PDB entry 2VJN | X-ray diffraction, 2.00 A resolution | chains A and B

# Chain A (and B)
Molecule: Formyl-coenzyme A transferase
From: Oxalobacter formigenes
Notes: EC 2.8.3.16; chain B of this document is another copy of the same molecule, construct and numbering; everything in this record applies to it too
UniProtKB: O06644 (FCTA_OXAFO); residues 1-428 here = UniProt positions 1-428
Sequence (428 residues; each row starts with the number of its first residue):
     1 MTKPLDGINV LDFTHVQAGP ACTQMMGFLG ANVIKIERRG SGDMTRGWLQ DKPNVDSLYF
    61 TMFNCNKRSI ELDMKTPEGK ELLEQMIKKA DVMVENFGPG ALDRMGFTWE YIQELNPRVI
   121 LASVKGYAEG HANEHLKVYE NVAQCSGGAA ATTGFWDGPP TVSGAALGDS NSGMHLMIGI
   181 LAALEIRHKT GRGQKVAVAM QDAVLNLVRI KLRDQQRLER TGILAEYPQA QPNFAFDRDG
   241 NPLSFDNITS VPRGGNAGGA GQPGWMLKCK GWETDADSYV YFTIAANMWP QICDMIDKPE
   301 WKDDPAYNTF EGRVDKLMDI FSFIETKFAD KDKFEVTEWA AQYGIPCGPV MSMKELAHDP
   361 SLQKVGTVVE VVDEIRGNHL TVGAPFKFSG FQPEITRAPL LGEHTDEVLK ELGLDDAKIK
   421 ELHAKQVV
Not modelled in the structure: 1
Construct notes: conflict Ile186 (Met in O06644); engineered mutation Ala260 (Gly in O06644)

# Interface between chain A and chain B
Residue-residue contacts (285; chain A residue first):
  Thr2(A) - Thr190(B)
  Lys3(A) - Lys189(B)  hydrogen bond (backbone-side chain)
  Pro4(A) - Ala182(B)
  Pro4(A) - Glu185(B)
  Pro4(A) - Ile186(B)  hydrophobic
  Pro4(A) - Lys189(B)  hydrogen bond (backbone-side chain)
  Leu5(A) - Lys189(B)
  Asp6(A) - Lys189(B)  hydrogen bond (backbone-side chain)
  Gln24(A) - Arg209(B)
  Met25(A) - Asn206(B)
  Met25(A) - Arg209(B)
  Leu29(A) - Ala182(B)  hydrophobic
  Leu49(A) - Arg213(B)
  Leu49(A) - Arg217(B)
  Leu49(A) - Glu226(B)
  Asp51(A) - Arg220(B)  salt bridge
  Asp51(A) - Thr221(B)
  Leu58(A) - Arg213(B)
  Leu58(A) - Gln216(B)
  Leu58(A) - Arg217(B)
  Tyr59(A) - Ile210(B)  hydrophobic
  Tyr59(A) - Arg213(B)
  Tyr59(A) - Ala260(B)
  Met62(A) - Arg209(B)  hydrogen bond (backbone-side chain)
  Met62(A) - Leu212(B)  hydrophobic
  Met62(A) - Arg213(B)
  Met62(A) - Gln216(B)  hydrogen bond
  Phe63(A) - Arg209(B)
  Ala128(A) - Val365(B)  hydrophobic
  Glu129(A) - Val365(B)
  Gly130(A) - Lys364(B)  hydrogen bond (backbone-side chain)
  Gly130(A) - Val365(B)
  His131(A) - Asp359(B)  salt bridge
  His131(A) - Ser361(B)
  His131(A) - Val365(B)
  Ala132(A) - Ser361(B)  hydrogen bond (backbone-side chain)
  Asn141(A) - Ala257(B)  hydrogen bond (side chain-backbone)
  Asn141(A) - Gly258(B)  hydrogen bond (side chain-backbone)
  Asn141(A) - Tyr281(B)  hydrogen bond
  Cys145(A) - Met266(B)  hydrophobic
  Cys145(A) - Tyr281(B)  hydrophobic
  Cys145(A) - Pro349(B)
  Cys145(A) - Val350(B)  hydrophobic
  Cys145(A) - Met351(B)  hydrogen bond (backbone-backbone)
  Ser146(A) - Met351(B)
  Ser146(A) - Leu356(B)
  Gly147(A) - Leu356(B)
  Gly148(A) - Met351(B)
  Gly148(A) - Met353(B)
  Gly148(A) - Leu356(B)
  Ala151(A) - Asp277(B)
  Ala151(A) - Val350(B)  hydrophobic
  Ala151(A) - Met351(B)
  Thr152(A) - Gly164(B)
  Thr152(A) - Met353(B)
  Thr153(A) - Val162(B)
  Thr153(A) - Ser163(B)
  Thr153(A) - Gly164(B)  hydrogen bond (side chain-backbone)
  Pro159(A) - Asn256(B)
  Pro159(A) - Tyr279(B)  hydrophobic
  Pro160(A) - Asn256(B)  hydrogen bond (backbone-side chain)
  Pro160(A) - Met266(B)
  Pro160(A) - Ala276(B)
  Pro160(A) - Tyr279(B)
  Pro160(A) - Val350(B)  hydrophobic
  Thr161(A) - Asn256(B)
  Val162(A) - Thr153(B)
  Val162(A) - Gly255(B)
  Val162(A) - Asn256(B)  hydrogen bond (backbone-side chain)
  Val162(A) - Met266(B)  hydrophobic
  Ser163(A) - Thr153(B)
  Gly164(A) - Thr152(B)
  Gly164(A) - Thr153(B)  hydrogen bond (backbone-side chain)
  Gly164(A) - Lys211(B)
  Ala165(A) - Leu167(B)  hydrophobic
  Ala165(A) - Leu207(B)
  Ala166(A) - Leu207(B)  hydrogen bond (backbone-backbone)
  Leu167(A) - Ser163(B)
  Leu167(A) - Ala165(B)  hydrophobic
  Leu167(A) - Leu167(B)  hydrophobic
  Ser170(A) - Leu207(B)
  Asn171(A) - Leu207(B)
  Met174(A) - His175(B)
  Met174(A) - Ile178(B)
  Met174(A) - Asn206(B)
  His175(A) - Met174(B)
  His175(A) - Pro385(B)
  His175(A) - Phe386(B)
  Met177(A) - Ile178(B)  hydrophobic
  Ile178(A) - Met174(B)
  Ile178(A) - Met177(B)  hydrophobic
  Ile178(A) - Ile178(B)  hydrophobic
  Ile178(A) - Leu181(B)
  Ile178(A) - Phe386(B)  hydrophobic
  Gly179(A) - Phe388(B)
  Leu181(A) - Ile178(B)
  Leu181(A) - Leu181(B)  hydrophobic
  Leu181(A) - Ala182(B)
  Ala182(A) - Pro4(B)
  Ala182(A) - Leu29(B)  hydrophobic
  Ala182(A) - Leu181(B)
  Glu185(A) - Pro4(B)
  Glu185(A) - Leu5(B)
  Glu185(A) - Leu184(B)
  Glu185(A) - His188(B)  salt bridge
  Ile186(A) - Thr2(B)
  Ile186(A) - Lys3(B)
  Ile186(A) - Pro4(B)
  His188(A) - Glu185(B)  salt bridge
  His188(A) - His188(B)  hydrogen bond
  Lys189(A) - Lys3(B)
  Lys189(A) - Asp6(B)  hydrogen bond (side chain-backbone)
  Thr190(A) - Thr2(B)
  Gln194(A) - Phe388(B)
  Gln194(A) - Ser389(B)
  Gln194(A) - Gly390(B)  hydrogen bond (side chain-backbone)
  Gln194(A) - Phe391(B)
  Lys195(A) - Lys387(B)
  Lys195(A) - Phe388(B)
  Lys195(A) - Ser389(B)  hydrogen bond (backbone-backbone)
  Val196(A) - Lys387(B)
  Val196(A) - Phe388(B)  hydrophobic
  Ala197(A) - Pro385(B)
  Ala197(A) - Phe386(B)
  Ala197(A) - Lys387(B)  hydrogen bond (backbone-backbone)
  Val198(A) - Pro385(B)
  Val198(A) - Phe386(B)  hydrophobic
  Gln201(A) - Leu356(B)
  Gln201(A) - Leu362(B)
  Asp202(A) - Leu362(B)
  Asp202(A) - Thr367(B)  hydrogen bond
  Asp202(A) - Pro385(B)
  Asp202(A) - Lys387(B)
  Leu205(A) - Leu362(B)  hydrophobic
  Leu205(A) - Thr367(B)
  Leu205(A) - Val368(B)  hydrophobic
  Leu205(A) - Val382(B)
  Asn206(A) - Met25(B)
  Asn206(A) - Met174(B)
  Asn206(A) - Val382(B)
  Leu207(A) - Ala165(B)
  Leu207(A) - Ala166(B)  hydrogen bond (backbone-backbone)
  Leu207(A) - Asn171(B)
  Val208(A) - Ala165(B)  hydrophobic
  Val208(A) - Met353(B)  hydrophobic
  Arg209(A) - Gln24(B)
  Arg209(A) - Met25(B)
  Arg209(A) - Met62(B)  hydrogen bond (side chain-backbone)
  Arg209(A) - Phe63(B)
  Arg209(A) - Thr381(B)  hydrogen bond
  Arg209(A) - Val382(B)  hydrogen bond (side chain-backbone)
  Arg209(A) - Gly383(B)
  Ile210(A) - Tyr59(B)  hydrophobic
  Lys211(A) - Gly164(B)
  Lys211(A) - Met353(B)
  Leu212(A) - Met62(B)  hydrophobic
  Leu212(A) - Met353(B)
  Leu212(A) - Ala357(B)  hydrophobic
  Leu212(A) - Val382(B)  hydrophobic
  Arg213(A) - Trp48(B)
  Arg213(A) - Leu58(B)
  Arg213(A) - Tyr59(B)
  Arg213(A) - Met62(B)
  Gln215(A) - Met353(B)
  Gln215(A) - Lys354(B)
  Gln216(A) - Leu58(B)
  Gln216(A) - Met62(B)  hydrogen bond
  Gln216(A) - His379(B)
  Gln216(A) - Leu380(B)  hydrogen bond (side chain-backbone)
  Arg217(A) - Leu49(B)
  Arg217(A) - Leu58(B)
  Glu219(A) - His358(B)  salt bridge
  Arg220(A) - Asp51(B)  salt bridge
  Arg220(A) - Asn378(B)  hydrogen bond (side chain-backbone)
  Arg220(A) - His379(B)
  Thr221(A) - Asp51(B)
  Glu226(A) - Leu49(B)
  Arg238(A) - Trp272(B)
  Arg238(A) - Tyr279(B)
  Thr249(A) - Lys354(B)  hydrogen bond
  Ser250(A) - Ser352(B)
  Ser250(A) - Met353(B)  hydrogen bond (side chain-backbone)
  Ser250(A) - Lys354(B)  hydrogen bond (side chain-backbone)
  Val251(A) - Met353(B)  hydrophobic
  Arg253(A) - Ala276(B)  hydrogen bond (side chain-backbone)
  Arg253(A) - Asp277(B)  salt bridge
  Gly255(A) - Val162(B)
  Asn256(A) - Pro160(B)  hydrogen bond (side chain-backbone)
  Asn256(A) - Thr161(B)
  Asn256(A) - Val162(B)  hydrogen bond (side chain-backbone)
  Ala257(A) - Asn141(B)  hydrogen bond (backbone-side chain)
  Gly258(A) - Asn141(B)  hydrogen bond (backbone-side chain)
  Ala260(A) - Gln17(B)
  Ala260(A) - Trp48(B)
  Ala260(A) - Tyr59(B)  hydrogen bond (backbone-side chain)
  Ala260(A) - Glu140(B)
  Ala260(A) - Asp169(B)
  Gly261(A) - Trp48(B)
  Gln262(A) - Met44(B)
  Gln262(A) - Trp48(B)
  Gln262(A) - Tyr139(B)
  Met266(A) - Cys145(B)  hydrophobic
  Met266(A) - Pro160(B)
  Met266(A) - Val162(B)  hydrophobic
  Trp272(A) - Arg238(B)
  Ala276(A) - Pro160(B)
  Ala276(A) - Arg253(B)  hydrogen bond (backbone-side chain)
  Asp277(A) - Ala151(B)
  Asp277(A) - Arg253(B)  salt bridge
  Tyr279(A) - Pro160(B)
  Tyr281(A) - Asn141(B)  hydrogen bond
  Tyr281(A) - Cys145(B)  hydrophobic
  Met288(A) - Lys137(B)  hydrogen bond
  Thr337(A) - Leu136(B)
  Ala341(A) - Leu136(B)  hydrophobic
  Gly344(A) - Lys137(B)  hydrogen bond (backbone-side chain)
  Pro346(A) - Tyr139(B)  hydrophobic
  Pro349(A) - Cys145(B)
  Pro349(A) - Ser146(B)
  Val350(A) - Cys145(B)
  Val350(A) - Ala151(B)  hydrophobic
  Val350(A) - Pro160(B)  hydrophobic
  Met351(A) - Cys145(B)  hydrogen bond (backbone-backbone)
  Met351(A) - Ser146(B)
  Met351(A) - Gly148(B)
  Met351(A) - Ala151(B)
  Ser352(A) - Ser250(B)
  Met353(A) - Gly148(B)
  Met353(A) - Thr152(B)
  Met353(A) - Val208(B)  hydrophobic
  Met353(A) - Lys211(B)
  Met353(A) - Leu212(B)
  Met353(A) - Gln215(B)
  Met353(A) - Ser250(B)  hydrogen bond (backbone-side chain)
  Met353(A) - Val251(B)  hydrophobic
  Lys354(A) - Gln215(B)
  Lys354(A) - Thr249(B)  hydrogen bond
  Lys354(A) - Ser250(B)  hydrogen bond (backbone-side chain)
  Leu356(A) - Ser146(B)
  Leu356(A) - Gly147(B)
  Leu356(A) - Gly148(B)
  Leu356(A) - Gln201(B)
  Ala357(A) - Leu212(B)  hydrophobic
  His358(A) - Glu219(B)  salt bridge
  Asp359(A) - His131(B)  salt bridge
  Ser361(A) - His131(B)
  Ser361(A) - Ala132(B)  hydrogen bond (side chain-backbone)
  Leu362(A) - Gln201(B)
  Leu362(A) - Asp202(B)
  Leu362(A) - Leu205(B)  hydrophobic
  Lys364(A) - Gly130(B)  hydrogen bond (side chain-backbone)
  Val365(A) - Ala128(B)  hydrophobic
  Val365(A) - Glu129(B)
  Val365(A) - His131(B)
  Thr367(A) - Asp202(B)  hydrogen bond
  Val368(A) - Leu205(B)  hydrophobic
  Asn378(A) - Arg220(B)  hydrogen bond (backbone-side chain)
  His379(A) - Gln216(B)
  His379(A) - Arg220(B)
  Leu380(A) - Gln216(B)  hydrogen bond (backbone-side chain)
  Thr381(A) - Arg209(B)  hydrogen bond
  Val382(A) - Leu205(B)
  Val382(A) - Asn206(B)
  Val382(A) - Arg209(B)  hydrogen bond (backbone-side chain)
  Val382(A) - Leu212(B)  hydrophobic
  Pro385(A) - His175(B)
  Pro385(A) - Ala197(B)
  Pro385(A) - Val198(B)
  Pro385(A) - Asp202(B)
  Pro385(A) - Asn206(B)
  Phe386(A) - His175(B)
  Phe386(A) - Ile178(B)  hydrophobic
  Phe386(A) - Ala197(B)
  Phe386(A) - Val198(B)  hydrophobic
  Lys387(A) - Lys195(B)
  Lys387(A) - Val196(B)
  Lys387(A) - Ala197(B)  hydrogen bond (backbone-backbone)
  Lys387(A) - Asp202(B)
  Phe388(A) - Gly179(B)
  Phe388(A) - Gln194(B)
  Phe388(A) - Lys195(B)
  Phe388(A) - Val196(B)  hydrophobic
  Ser389(A) - Gln194(B)
  Ser389(A) - Lys195(B)  hydrogen bond (backbone-backbone)
  Gly390(A) - Gln194(B)  hydrogen bond (backbone-side chain)
Interface residues without a listed pair, chain A (143 interface residues in all): Ile8, Gln17, Trp48, Trp109, Val142, Ala150, Gly154, Phe155, Ala183, Leu184, Ala199, Ala203, Ala225, Gly259, Thr283, Phe310, Cys347, Gly348, Gly383, Phe391
Interface residues without a listed pair, chain B (141 interface residues in all): Ile8, Phe28, Lys52, Trp109, Tyr127, Val142, Ala150, Gly154, Phe155, Pro159, Ser170, Ala183, Ala199, Ala203, Lys268, Gly348

# Overview
143 residues of chain A and 141 residues of chain B are in contact, with 56 hydrogen bonds and 10 salt
bridges. Among the polar pairs are Asp51(A)-Arg220(B), His131(A)-Asp359(B) and Glu185(A)-His188(B).
Both chains are Formyl-coenzyme A transferase (Oxalobacter formigenes). Entry 2VJN (Formyl-CoA transferase
mutant variant G260A) was determined by X-ray diffraction together with 2VJK, 2VJL, 2VJM and 2VJO from the
same study.
